Entry 5WFR (X-ray diffraction, 2.46 A resolution); this record covers chains Q and N of the 3 polymer chains in the assembly.

== Chain Q ==
Molecule: GTPase HRas
From: Homo sapiens
Reference sequence: P01112 (RASH_HUMAN); numbering as in UniProt (aligned over 1-166)
Chain sequence (167 residues; numbered 0 to 166; the number before each row is that of its first residue; numbering starts at 0):
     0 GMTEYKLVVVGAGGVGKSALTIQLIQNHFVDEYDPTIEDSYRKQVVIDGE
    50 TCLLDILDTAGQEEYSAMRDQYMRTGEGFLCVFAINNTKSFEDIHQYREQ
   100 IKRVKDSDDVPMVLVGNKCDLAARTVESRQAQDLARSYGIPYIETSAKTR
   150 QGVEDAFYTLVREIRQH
Unresolved in the structure: 0
Differences from the reference sequence: expression tag (0)
Ion coordination: Mg2+: Ser17, Thr35 (together with GMP-PNP)
Ligand contacts: GMP-PNP (GNP; phosphoaminophosphonic acid-guanylate ester): Ala11, Gly12, Gly13, Val14, Gly15, Lys16, Ser17, Ala18, Phe28, Val29, Asp30, Glu31, Tyr32, Asp33, Pro34, Thr35, Thr58, Ala59, Gly60, Gln61, Asn116, Lys117, Asp119, Leu120, Ser145, Ala146, Lys147
Swiss-Prot annotation at these positions:
  - region: His166 (Hypervariable region)
  - motif: Tyr32 to Tyr40 (Effector region)
  - binding site (GTP): Gly13 to Ala18, Val29 to Thr35, Ala59, Gly60, Asn116 to Asp119, Ser145 to Lys147
  - modified residue: Met1 (N-acetylmethionine), Thr2 (N-acetylthreonine), Cys118 (S-nitrosocysteine)
  - glycosylation: Thr35 (Microbial infection: O-linked (Glc) threonine)
  - natural variant: Gly12 (G12A: In CSTLO; G12C: In CSTLO; G12D: In CSTLO; G12E: In CSTLO; G12S: In CSTLO and CMEMS; G12V: In CSTLO, bladder carcinoma and CMEMS), Gly13 (G13C: In CSTLO; G13D: In CSTLO; G13R: In SFM), Gln22 (Q22K: In CMEMS), Glu37 (E37EE: In CSTLO), Thr58 (T58I: In CSTLO), Gln61 (Q61K: In NMTC2; Q61L: In melanoma), Glu63 (E63K: In CMEMS), Ser89 (S89C: Found in a patient with severe fetal hydrops and pleural effusion; uncertain significance), Lys117 (K117R: In CSTLO), Ala146 (A146T: In CSTLO; A146V: In CSTLO)
  - mutagenesis: Ser17 (S17N: Dominant negative. Prevents PLCE1 EGF-induced recruitment to plasma membrane. No effect on subcellular location of isoform 2), Asn26 (N26G: Loss of interaction with PLCE1; when associated with V-12), Val29 (V29A: No effect on interaction with PLCE1; when associated with V-12), Tyr32 (Y32F: Loss of interaction and recruitment to plasma membrane of PLCE1; when associated with V-12), Pro34 (P34G: No effect on interaction with PLCE1; when associated with V-12), Thr35 (T35S: Loss of interaction with PLCE1; when associated with V-12), Glu37 (E37G: No effect on interaction with PLCE1; when associated with V-12), Asp38 (D38N: No effect on interaction with PLCE1; when associated with V-12), Ser39 (S39C: No effect on interaction with PLCE1; when associated with V-12), Ala59 (A59T: Loss of GTPase activity and creation of an autophosphorylation site), Gln61 (Q61I: Moderately increased transformation of cultured cell lines; Q61R: Promotes interaction with SHOC2 and PP1C; Q61V: Strongly increased transformation of cultured cell lines), Ala83 (A83T: GTP-binding activity reduced by factor of 30), 4 further mutagenesis entries in UniProt

== Chain N ==
Molecule: Son of sevenless homolog 1
From: Homo sapiens
Reference sequence: Q07889 (SOS1_HUMAN); numbering as in UniProt (aligned over 566-1046)
Chain sequence (482 residues; numbered 565 to 1046; the number before each row is that of its first residue):
   565 GQMRLPSADVYRFAEPDSEENIIFEENMQPKAGIPIIKAGTVIKLIERLT
   615 YHMYADPNFVRTFLTTYRSFCKPQELLSLIIERFEIPEPEPTEADRIAIE
   665 NGDQPLSAELKRFRKEYIQPVQLRVLNVCRHWVEHHFYDFERDAYLLQRM
   715 EEFIGTVRGKAMKKWVESITKIIQRKKIARDNGPGHNITFQSSPPTVEWH
   765 ISRPGHIETFDLLTLHPIEIARQLTLLESDLYRAVQPSELVGSVWTKEDK
   815 EINSPNLLKMIRHTTNLTLWFEKCIVETENLEERVAVVSRIIEILQVFQE
   865 LNNFNGVLEVVSAMNSSPVYRLDHTFEQIPSRQKKILEEAHELSEDHYKK
   915 YLAKLRSINPPCVPFFGIYLTNILKTEEGNPEVLKRHGKELINFSKRRKV
   965 AEITGEIQQYQNQPYCLRVESDIKRFFENLNPMGNSMEKEFTDYLFNKSL
  1015 EIEPRNPKPLPRFPKKYSYPLKSPGVRPSNPR
Unresolved in the structure: 565, 591-596, 744-750
Differences from the reference sequence: expression tag (565)
Ligand contacts: N-(3,3-diphenylpropyl)piperidin-4-amine (5UW): Val852, Met878, Asn879, Val883, Tyr884, Leu886, Asp887, Phe890, Leu901, Glu902
What the authors report for this chain:
  - binding site for N-(3,3-diphenylpropyl)piperidin-4-amine: Tyr884, Phe890

== How chain Q and chain N interact ==
Pairs across the interface (65; chain Q residue first):
  Met1(Q) - Arg920(N)
  Gln22(Q) - Thr753(N)
  Ile24(Q) - Asn976(N)
  Gln25(Q) - Ile752(N)
  Gln25(Q) - Asn976(N)
  Gln25(Q) - Pro978(N)
  Asn26(Q) - Asn751(N)
  Asn26(Q) - Ile752(N)
  Asn26(Q) - Thr753(N)  hydrogen bond (backbone-backbone)
  Asn26(Q) - Phe754(N)
  His27(Q) - Asn751(N)  hydrogen bond (side chain-backbone)
  Glu31(Q) - Arg739(N)
  Asp33(Q) - Arg694(N)  hydrogen bond (backbone-side chain)
  Asp33(Q) - Ser732(N)
  Asp33(Q) - Ile736(N)
  Asp33(Q) - Arg739(N)  salt bridge
  Pro34(Q) - Arg694(N)
  Pro34(Q) - Lys728(N)
  Pro34(Q) - Trp729(N)  hydrogen bond (backbone-side chain)
  Pro34(Q) - Ser732(N)
  Thr35(Q) - Trp729(N)  hydrogen bond (backbone-side chain)
  Ile36(Q) - Leu687(N)
  Ile36(Q) - Asn691(N)
  Ile36(Q) - Trp729(N)
  Glu37(Q) - Ala619(N)
  Glu37(Q) - Pro621(N)
  Glu37(Q) - Arg688(N)  salt bridge
  Glu37(Q) - Asn691(N)  hydrogen bond (backbone-side chain)
  Glu37(Q) - His695(N)
  Asp38(Q) - Arg694(N)  salt bridge
  Asp38(Q) - His695(N)  salt bridge
  Ser39(Q) - Pro621(N)
  Arg41(Q) - Gln973(N)
  Lys42(Q) - Gln973(N)
  Gln43(Q) - Leu919(N)  hydrogen bond (side chain-backbone)
  Gln43(Q) - Arg920(N)
  Gln43(Q) - Ser921(N)
  Gln43(Q) - Ile922(N)  hydrogen bond (side chain-backbone)
  Gln43(Q) - Pro924(N)
  Gln43(Q) - Gln973(N)  hydrogen bond (backbone-side chain)
  Gln43(Q) - Tyr974(N)  hydrogen bond
  Val44(Q) - Asn923(N)
  Val45(Q) - Ser921(N)
  Val45(Q) - Ile922(N)
  Val45(Q) - Asn923(N)  hydrogen bond (backbone-side chain)
  Thr50(Q) - Arg920(N)
  Thr50(Q) - Ser921(N)  hydrogen bond (side chain-backbone)
  Leu56(Q) - Pro621(N)  hydrophobic
  Gln61(Q) - Lys728(N)  hydrogen bond
  Gln61(Q) - Trp729(N)
  Glu63(Q) - Ala725(N)
  Glu63(Q) - Lys728(N)  salt bridge
  Glu63(Q) - Trp729(N)
  Ala66(Q) - Lys679(N)
  Met67(Q) - Pro684(N)  hydrophobic
  Met67(Q) - Leu687(N)  hydrophobic
  Met67(Q) - Arg688(N)
  Gln70(Q) - His616(N)  hydrogen bond (side chain-backbone)
  Gln70(Q) - Met617(N)
  Gln70(Q) - Tyr618(N)  hydrogen bond (side chain-backbone)
  Gln70(Q) - Ala619(N)
  Gln70(Q) - Arg688(N)  hydrogen bond
  Thr148(Q) - Thr753(N)
  Arg149(Q) - Thr753(N)
  Arg149(Q) - Gln755(N)
Also at the interface, not in a pair above, chain Q (31 interface residues in all): Tyr64, Thr74, Lys147
Also at the interface, not in a pair above, chain N (38 interface residues in all): Gly597, Asp620, Asn622, Leu690, Gln977

== Overview ==
31 residues of chain Q and 38 residues of chain N are in contact; the contacts include 16 hydrogen bonds and 5
salt bridges. Polar contacts include Asp33(Q)-Arg739(N), Glu37(Q)-Arg688(N) and Asp38(Q)-Arg694(N). Chain Q
binds GMP-PNP. Ligands of chain N: N-(3,3-diphenylpropyl)piperidin-4-amine. The paper reports a binding site
for N-(3,3-diphenylpropyl)piperidin-4-amine at Tyr884(N) and Phe890(N).
Chain Q is GTPase HRas and chain N is Son of sevenless homolog 1, both from Homo sapiens; the structure,
Ligand-bound Ras:SOS:Ras complex, was determined by X-ray diffraction (same publication as 5WFO, 5WFP and
5WFQ).
